PDB entry 6QI9 | electron microscopy, 4.63 A resolution (low resolution: residue-level contacts below are approximate; hydrogen-bond / salt-bridge calls are withheld) | chains A and F of the 6 polymer chains in the assembly

Chain A:
Protein: RuvB-like 1
From: Homo sapiens
Notes: EC 3.6.4.12
UniProt: Q9Y265 (RUVB1_HUMAN); residues 1-456 here = UniProt positions 1-456
Amino-acid sequence (456 residues; each row starts with the number of its first residue):
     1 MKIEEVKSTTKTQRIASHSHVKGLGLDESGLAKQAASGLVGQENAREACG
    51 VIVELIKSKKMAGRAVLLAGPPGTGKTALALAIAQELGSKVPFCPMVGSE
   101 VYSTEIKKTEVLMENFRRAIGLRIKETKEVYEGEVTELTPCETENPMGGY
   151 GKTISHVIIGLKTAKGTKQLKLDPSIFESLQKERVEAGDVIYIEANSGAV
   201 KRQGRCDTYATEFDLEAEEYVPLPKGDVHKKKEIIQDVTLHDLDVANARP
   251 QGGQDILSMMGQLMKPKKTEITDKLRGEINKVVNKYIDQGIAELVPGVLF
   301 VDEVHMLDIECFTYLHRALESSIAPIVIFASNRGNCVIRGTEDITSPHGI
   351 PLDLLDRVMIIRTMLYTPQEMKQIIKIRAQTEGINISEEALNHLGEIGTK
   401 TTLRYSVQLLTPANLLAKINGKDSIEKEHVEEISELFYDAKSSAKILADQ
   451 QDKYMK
Unresolved in the structure: 1, 121-236, 250-271
Ligand contacts: ADP (adenosine-5'-diphosphate): S17, H18, H20, G38, L39, V40, G41, P71, P72, G73, T74, G75, K76, T77, A78, Y366, I374, L403, R404
UniProt features mapped onto this chain:
  - binding site (ATP): G70 to T77
  - modified residue: K453 (N6-acetyllysine)
  - cross-link (Glycyl lysine isopeptide (Lys-Gly)): K2 (interchain with G-Cter in SUMO2), K225 (interchain with G-Cter in SUMO1), K445 (interchain with G-Cter in SUMO2)
  - mutagenesis: K76 (K76M: No effect on interaction with NOPCHAP1), D302 (D302N: Abolishes ATPase activity; inhibition of MYC- and CTNNB1-mediated transformation), E303 (E303Q: Reduces ATPase activity. Decreases interaction with NOPCHAP1. No effect on formation of RUVBL1-RUVBL2 heteromeric complex)

Chain F:
Protein: RuvB-like 2
From: Homo sapiens
Notes: EC 3.6.4.12
UniProt: Q9Y230 (RUVB2_HUMAN); residue numbers follow UniProt; this construct covers 1-463
Amino-acid sequence (463 residues; numbered 1 to 463; the number before each row is that of its first residue):
     1 MATVTATTKVPEIRDVTRIERIGAHSHIRGLGLDDALEPRQASQGMVGQL
    51 AARRAAGVVLEMIREGKIAGRAVLIAGQPGTGKTAIAMGMAQALGPDTPF
   101 TAIAGSEIFSLEMSKTEALTQAFRRSIGVRIKEETEIIEGEVVEIQIDRP
   151 ATGTGSKVGKLTLKTTEMETIYDLGTKMIESLTKDKVQAGDVITIDKATG
   201 KISKLGRSFTRARDYDAMGSQTKFVQCPDGELQKRKEVVHTVSLHEIDVI
   251 NSRTQGFLALFSGDTGEIKSEVREQINAKVAEWREEGKAEIIPGVLFIDE
   301 VHMLDIESFSFLNRALESDMAPVLIMATNRGITRIRGTSYQSPHGIPIDL
   351 LDRLLIVSTTPYSEKDTKQILRIRCEEEDVEMSEDAYTVLTRIGLETSLR
   401 YAIQLITAASLVCRKRKGTEVQVDDIKRVYSLFLDESRSTQYMKEYQDAF
   451 LFNELKGETMDTS
Unresolved in the structure: 1-7, 128-240, 454-463
Ligand contacts: ADP (adenosine-5'-diphosphate): H25, H27, G45, M46, V47, Q78, P79, G80, T81, G82, K83, T84, A85, Y362, I370, L399, R400, I403
UniProt features mapped onto this chain:
  - binding site (ATP): G77 to T84
  - modified residue: A2 (N-acetylalanine), S437 (Phosphoserine)
  - cross-link (Glycyl lysine isopeptide (Lys-Gly)): K9 (interchain with G-Cter in SUMO2), K444 (interchain with G-Cter in SUMO2), K456 (interchain with G-Cter in SUMO2)
  - mutagenesis: K83 (K83M: No effect on interaction with NOPCHAP1), D299 (D299N: Abolishes ATPase activity), E300 (E300Q: Reduces ATPase activity. Decreases interaction with NOPCHAP1. No effect on formation of RUVBL1-RUVBL2 heteromeric complex)
Reported in the primary citation:
  - binding site for ADP: H25, H27

Interface between chain A and chain F:
Residue-residue contacts (43; chain A residue first):
  Q13(A) - A69(F)
  Q13(A) - G70(F)
  S99(A) - S310(F)
  E100(A) - S310(F)
  V101(A) - S310(F)
  Y102(A) - I306(F)
  Y102(A) - E307(F)
  Y102(A) - S310(F)
  S103(A) - E307(F)
  T104(A) - T116(F)
  T104(A) - E307(F)
  H305(A) - Y340(F)
  R333(A) - Y340(F)
  C336(A) - Y340(F)
  V337(A) - Y340(F)
  R339(A) - G337(F)
  R339(A) - T338(F)
  Q408(A) - R71(F)
  P412(A) - M62(F)
  L415(A) - E65(F)
  I419(A) - A36(F)
  I419(A) - L37(F)
  L436(A) - A51(F)
  L436(A) - R54(F)
  L436(A) - A55(F)
  F437(A) - A55(F)
  F437(A) - V59(F)
  F437(A) - L355(F)
  F437(A) - I356(F)
  Y438(A) - I356(F)
  Y438(A) - S358(F)
  D439(A) - I356(F)
  A440(A) - L351(F)
  A440(A) - I356(F)
  S443(A) - H344(F)
  S443(A) - I356(F)
  A444(A) - I332(F)
  A444(A) - H344(F)
  L447(A) - A76(F)
  L447(A) - Q78(F)
  L447(A) - R330(F)
  Y454(A) - Q78(F)
  Y454(A) - P361(F)
Other interface residues (no listed pair), chain A (31 interface residues in all): K11, E303, M306, R404, T411, L416
Other interface residues (no listed pair), chain F (39 interface residues in all): D35, V58, K67, E317, G331, I335, Q341, P347, D349, D352, V357

Overview:
31 residues of chain A face 39 of chain F across their interface. Chain A binds ADP. Bound to chain F: ADP.
From UniProt: 8 ATP-binding residues and 3 mutagenesis sites on chain A; 8 ATP-binding residues and 3
mutagenesis sites on chain F. The paper reports a binding site for ADP at H25(F) and H27(F).
Here chain A is RuvB-like 1 and chain F is RuvB-like 2, both from Homo sapiens. Entry 6QI9 (Truncated human
R2TP complex, structure 4 (ADP-empty)) was determined by electron microscopy together with 6QI8 from the same
study.
